Entry 6T9K (electron microscopy, 3.30 A resolution); this record covers chains B and H of the 11 polymer chains in the assembly.

[Chain B]
Name: Transcription factor SPT20
From: Saccharomyces cerevisiae (strain ATCC 204508 / S288c)
Reference sequence: P50875 (SPT20_YEAST); numbering as in UniProt (aligned over 1-604)
Chain sequence (604 residues; each row starts with the number of its first residue):
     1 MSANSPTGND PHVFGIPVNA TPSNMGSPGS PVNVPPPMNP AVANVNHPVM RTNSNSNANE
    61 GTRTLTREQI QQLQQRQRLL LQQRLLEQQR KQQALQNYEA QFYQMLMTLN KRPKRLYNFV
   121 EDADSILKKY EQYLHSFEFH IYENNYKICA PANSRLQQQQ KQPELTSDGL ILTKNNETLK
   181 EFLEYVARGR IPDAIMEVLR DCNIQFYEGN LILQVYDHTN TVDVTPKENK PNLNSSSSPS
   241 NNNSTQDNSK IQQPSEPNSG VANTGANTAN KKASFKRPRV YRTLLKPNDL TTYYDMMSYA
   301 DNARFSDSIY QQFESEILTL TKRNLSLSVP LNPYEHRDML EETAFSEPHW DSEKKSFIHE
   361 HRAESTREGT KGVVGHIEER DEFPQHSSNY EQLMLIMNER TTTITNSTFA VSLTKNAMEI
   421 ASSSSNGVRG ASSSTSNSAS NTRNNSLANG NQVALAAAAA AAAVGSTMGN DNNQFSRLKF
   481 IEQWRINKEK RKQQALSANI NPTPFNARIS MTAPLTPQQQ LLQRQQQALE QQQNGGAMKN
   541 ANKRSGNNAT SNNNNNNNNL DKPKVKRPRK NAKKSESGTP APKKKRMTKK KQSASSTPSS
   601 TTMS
Disordered / not traced: 1-111, 153-168, 225-276, 361-604
Curated features (UniProtKB/Swiss-Prot):
  - modified residue: Ser446 (Phosphoserine), Thr516 (Phosphothreonine)

[Chain H]
Name: Transcriptional coactivator HFI1/ADA1
From: Saccharomyces cerevisiae (strain ATCC 204508 / S288c)
Reference sequence: Q12060 (HFI1_YEAST); residues 1-488 here = UniProt positions 1-488
Chain sequence (488 residues; each row starts with the number of its first residue):
     1 MSAIQSPAPK PLQPTYPAAS PASTNAYMKP GLIGSPAVSN HTEPNNGNNE TAEPQGPNQR
    61 IDLGAMIEEL TSLLGKESWT KYAQIISLFI LGKLSRKELS NELELVFSPS AASLEKSNTN
   121 HHHSLVRLHN QLLLGIFANS LRENPLGRNG NESSWGFGNG SNNPNNKLKR INKHNSQIEV
   181 YKKIVMSLPL NDRNRLKMIT KEAGKRGFIF CSVFQARLNN IPKIPIVTNP ESLKRVKSNN
   241 LKTPLEWSQD IMNGFNVPLA SESHSLPDTD SFYLRMVGIA REHGLVGTVD ARCVELISLA
   301 LDQYLKNIIE FTIDTVRYRR KKYSDYYDLN ESGLYKSVSE MAADKRDAKI KQLDDDKNED
   361 ECADEAKSIN NGNNSSKDDI GDISMSSITK AGEAVNEELH ENRTISLTNE DIYDSLSIFP
   421 NLVEPSGSYY ALTNLGLVND DELVDMKSNI DDLPDFLNEK PTFTPLDERN VGTRHELNWL
   481 IKGILTED
Disordered / not traced: 1-180, 327-331, 388-393, 419-488

[How chain B and chain H interact]
Residue-residue contacts (44):
  Tyr146(B) - Ile418(H)
  Leu183(B) - Ile418(H)  hydrophobic
  Glu184(B) - Asp378(H)
  Val186(B) - Ile412(H)
  Ala187(B) - Asp379(H)
  Ala187(B) - Asp382(H)
  Ala187(B) - Ile412(H)  hydrophobic
  Arg188(B) - Asp378(H)
  Arg188(B) - Asp382(H)  salt bridge
  Glu197(B) - Arg217(H)  salt bridge
  Val215(B) - Asp411(H)
  Asn220(B) - Glu398(H)  hydrogen bond
  Asn220(B) - Leu399(H)
  Thr221(B) - Leu399(H)
  Val222(B) - Leu399(H)  hydrophobic
  Val222(B) - Asn402(H)
  Pro278(B) - Thr404(H)
  Arg279(B) - Glu397(H)
  Arg279(B) - Glu398(H)  salt bridge
  Arg279(B) - Thr404(H)  hydrogen bond
  Arg279(B) - Ser406(H)
  Arg279(B) - Glu410(H)  salt bridge
  Val280(B) - Thr404(H)
  Val280(B) - Ile405(H)
  Val280(B) - Ser406(H)  hydrogen bond (backbone-backbone)
  Tyr281(B) - Glu398(H)
  Tyr281(B) - Ser406(H)
  Tyr281(B) - Leu407(H)
  Tyr281(B) - Glu410(H)  hydrogen bond
  Tyr281(B) - Asp411(H)
  Tyr281(B) - Asp414(H)
  Thr283(B) - Thr408(H)  hydrogen bond
  Thr283(B) - Asp411(H)
  Tyr293(B) - Val213(H)
  Tyr294(B) - Asn220(H)
  Met297(B) - Val213(H)  hydrophobic
  Met297(B) - Ala216(H)  hydrophobic
  Met297(B) - Arg217(H)
  Ala300(B) - Phe214(H)
  Asp301(B) - Arg217(H)  salt bridge
  Phe305(B) - Cys211(H)
  Asp307(B) - Ser212(H)
  Tyr310(B) - Cys211(H)  hydrophobic
  Tyr310(B) - Val213(H)  hydrophobic
Other interface residues (no listed pair), chain B (34 interface residues in all): Asp124, Leu127, Ile141, Lys180, Asp217, Arg277, Arg282, Met296, Ser298, Ser306
Other interface residues (no listed pair), chain H (26 interface residues in all): Arg403, Ser415

[Overview]
Chain B and chain H form an interface of 34 and 26 residues respectively, with 5 hydrogen bonds and 5 salt
bridges. Polar pairs include Arg188(B)-Asp382(H), Glu197(B)-Arg217(H) and Arg279(B)-Glu398(H).
Chain B is Transcription factor SPT20 and chain H is Transcriptional coactivator HFI1/ADA1, both from
Saccharomyces cerevisiae (strain ATCC 204508 / S288c); the structure, SAGA Core module, was determined by
electron microscopy (same publication as 6T9I and 6T9J).
